PDB entry 1GAT | solution NMR | chains B and A of the 3 polymer chains in the assembly

== Chain B ==
Molecule: 8-nt DNA strand
Sequence (8 nucleotides; row label = number of the first residue in the row):
   106 AGATAAAC

== Chain A ==
Name: Erythroid transcription factor gata-1
From: Gallus gallus
UniProtKB: P17678 (GATA1_CHICK); residues 1-60 here correspond to UniProt positions 158-217 (UniProt number = residue number + 157)
Sequence (60 residues; numbered 1 to 60; the number before each row is that of its first residue):
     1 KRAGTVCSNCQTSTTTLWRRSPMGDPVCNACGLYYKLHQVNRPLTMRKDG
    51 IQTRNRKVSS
Metal / ion sites: Zn2+: Cys7, Cys10, Cys28, Cys31
Swiss-Prot annotation at these positions:
  - zinc finger: Cys7 to Cys31 (GATA-type 2)
  - modified residue (N6-acetyllysine): Lys1, Lys57

== Chain B / chain A interface ==
Residue-residue contacts (9; chain B residue first):
  DA106(B) - Leu17(A)  base contact
  DA106(B) - Trp18(A)  phosphate contact
  DG107(B) - Leu17(A)  base contact
  DG107(B) - Arg19(A)  phosphate contact
  DT109(B) - Lys57(A)  base contact
  DA110(B) - Lys57(A)  sugar contact
  DA111(B) - Lys57(A)  sugar contact
  DA112(B) - Arg54(A)  phosphate contact
  DC113(B) - Arg54(A)  phosphate contact
Also at the interface, not in a pair above, chain B (8 interface residues in all): DA108
Also at the interface, not in a pair above, chain A (6 interface residues in all): Asn29

== Summary ==
The interface between chain B and chain A involves 8 residues on one side and 6 on the other. The Zn2+ site is
built by Cys7(A), Cys10(A), Cys28(A) and Cys31(A).
Chain B is an 8-nt DNA strand and chain A is Erythroid transcription factor gata-1 (Gallus gallus); the
structure, Solution structure of the specific DNA complex of the zinc containing DNA binding domain of the
..., was determined by solution NMR together with 1GAU from the same study.
